PDB entry 5ZJ0 | X-ray diffraction, 1.90 A resolution | chain A

Chain A:
Name: Flagellar hook protein FlgL
Organism: Xanthomonas campestris
Reference sequence: A0A0D0KCW5 (A0A0D0KCW5_XANCA); residue numbers follow UniProt; this construct covers 48-364
Amino-acid sequence (323 residues; row label = number of the first residue in the row):
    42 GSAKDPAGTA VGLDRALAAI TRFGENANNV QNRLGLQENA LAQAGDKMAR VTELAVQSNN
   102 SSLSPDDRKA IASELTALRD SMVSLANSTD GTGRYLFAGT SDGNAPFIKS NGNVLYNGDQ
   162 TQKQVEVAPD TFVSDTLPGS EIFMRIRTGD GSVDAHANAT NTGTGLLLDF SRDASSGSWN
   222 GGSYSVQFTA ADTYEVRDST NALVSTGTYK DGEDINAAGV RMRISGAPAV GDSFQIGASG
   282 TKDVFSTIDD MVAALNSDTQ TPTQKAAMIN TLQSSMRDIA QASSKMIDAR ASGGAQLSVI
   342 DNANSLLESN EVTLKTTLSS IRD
Not modelled in the structure: 42-53, 363-364
Differences from the reference sequence: expression tag (42-47); engineered mutation Val340 (Ala in A0A0D0KCW5)
Modified positions: Mse89, Mse123, Mse185, Mse263, Mse292, Mse309, Mse317, Mse327 (selenomethionine; parent Met)

Overview:
Chain A is Flagellar hook protein FlgL (Xanthomonas campestris); the structure, Crystal structure of
Xanthomonas campestris FlgL (space group C2), was determined by X-ray diffraction (same publication as 5ZIY
and 5ZIZ).
